Entry 2NQ8 (X-ray diffraction, 2.50 A resolution); this record covers chains A and D of the 4 polymer chains in the assembly.

[Chain A]
Name: Enoyl-acyl carrier reductase
From: Plasmodium falciparum
UniProtKB: Q9BH77 (Q9BH77_PLAFA); residues 97-325 here = UniProt positions 97-325
Amino-acid sequence (229 residues; each row starts with the number of its first residue):
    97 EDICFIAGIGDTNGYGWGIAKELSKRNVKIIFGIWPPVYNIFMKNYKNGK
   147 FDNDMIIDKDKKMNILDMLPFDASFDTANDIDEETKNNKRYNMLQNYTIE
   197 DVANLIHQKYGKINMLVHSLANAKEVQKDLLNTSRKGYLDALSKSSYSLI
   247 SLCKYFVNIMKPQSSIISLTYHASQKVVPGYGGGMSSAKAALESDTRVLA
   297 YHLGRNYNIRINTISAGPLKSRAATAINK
Ligand contacts: ZID (isonicotinic-acetyl-nicotinamide-adenine dinucleotide): G104, I105, G106, D107, G110, Y111, G112, W131, F167, D168, A169, S170, S215, L216, A217, N218, K240, L265, T266, Y267, Y277, K285, A312, G313, P314, L315, S317, R318, A319, A320

[Chain D]
Name: Enoyl-acyl carrier reductase
From: Plasmodium falciparum
UniProtKB: Q9BH77 (Q9BH77_PLAFA); numbering as in UniProt (aligned over 366-425)
Amino-acid sequence (60 residues; row label = number of the first residue in the row):
   366 YTFIDYAIEYSEKYAPLRQKLLSTDIGSVASFLLSRESRAITGQTIYVDN
   416 GLNIMFLPDD
Ligand contacts: ZID (isonicotinic-acetyl-nicotinamide-adenine dinucleotide): F368, I369, A372

[Chain A / chain D interface]
Residue-residue contacts - 13 pairs, chain A then chain D:
  R293(A) with I419(D)
  A296(A) with P381(D)
  Y297(A) with M420(D), hydrophobic; D424(D), hydrogen bond
  G300(A) with P381(D)
  R301(A) with K378(D), hydrogen bond (side chain-backbone); Y379(D), hydrogen bond (side chain-backbone); A380(D), hydrogen bond (side chain-backbone); P381(D), hydrogen bond (backbone-backbone); R383(D); D424(D), salt bridge
  N304(A) with L382(D); Q384(D)
Other interface residues (no listed pair), chain A (8 interface residues in all): E118, R306
Other interface residues (no listed pair), chain D (11 interface residues in all): E402

[Summary]
The interface between chain A and chain D involves 8 residues on one side and 11 on the other, with 5 hydrogen
bonds and 1 salt bridge. Among the polar pairs are R301(A)-D424(D), Y297(A)-D424(D) and R301(A)-K378(D). Bound
to chain A: compound ZID.
Chain A is Enoyl-acyl carrier reductase and chain D is Enoyl-acyl carrier reductase, both from Plasmodium
falciparum; the structure, Malarial enoyl acyl ACP reductase bound with INH-NAD adduct, was determined by
X-ray diffraction (same publication as 2OL4, 2OOS, 2OP0, 2OP1 and 2FOI).
